Entry 6GCS (electron microscopy, 4.32 A resolution (low resolution: residue-level contacts below are approximate; hydrogen-bond / salt-bridge calls are withheld)); this record covers chains D and 1 of the 42 polymer chains in the assembly.

[Chain D]
Molecule: Nimm subunit
From: Yarrowia lipolytica
UniProtKB: A0A1D8NC63 (A0A1D8NC63_YARLL); residues 1-87 here = UniProt positions 1-87
Sequence (87 residues; numbered 1 to 87; the number before each row is that of its first residue):
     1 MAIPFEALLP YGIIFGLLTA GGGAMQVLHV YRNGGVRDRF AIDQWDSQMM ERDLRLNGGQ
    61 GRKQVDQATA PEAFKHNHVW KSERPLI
Not modelled in the structure: 1, 82-87

[Chain 1]
Molecule: ND1 subunit (NU1M)
From: Yarrowia lipolytica
Notes: EC 1.6.5.3
UniProtKB: Q9B6E8 (NU1M_YARLI); numbering as in UniProt (aligned over 1-341)
Sequence (341 residues; row label = number of the first residue in the row):
     1 MIINIVEILI FLVCVLFSVA YLTVAERKTL AYMQRRLGPN FVGYYGLLQA FADAVKLLLK
    61 EIVLPKESNY IILVISPLIT LITALIGWVV IPLGPGITLG ELNLGILFSL AIGSLGVFGS
   121 LLSGWSSNSK YSLLGSIRST AQLISYELIL TSIFIIIIMF VSSLNITTII ETQRVVWYCI
   181 PLLPLLLIFF IASVAETARP PFDLTESESE LVAGYFTEYS GSPFVFFFLA EYSNIILISA
   241 FNGYLLLGGY LSFNYSYLFN ILFNDYSYVS FLFEGLINSS AYAIKLVFLM FSFIWVRAAF
   301 PRFTYDNLIN FCWIILLPLL FGIFLIIPST LYIFDSFPTL I
Not modelled in the structure: 341
Small-molecule neighbours: 1,2-Distearoyl-sn-glycerophosphoethanolamine (3PE): Pro-184, Leu-185, Leu-187, Ile-188, Phe-190, Ile-191, Val-296, Phe-300, Phe-303, Asn-307, Asn-310, Phe-311, Ile-315, Leu-316, Ile-323

[Interface between chain D and chain 1]
Residue-residue contacts (57; chain D residue first):
  Pro-4(D) with Tyr-32(1)
  Glu-6(D) with Lys-28(1); Tyr-32(1); Asn-40(1); Tyr-45(1)
  Ala-7(D) with Lys-28(1); Tyr-32(1)
  Leu-9(D) with Tyr-45(1)
  Pro-10(D) with Ala-25(1); Leu-47(1)
  Tyr-11(D) with Ala-25(1); Thr-29(1); Val-287(1); Phe-291(1); Ile-294(1)
  Ile-13(D) with Tyr-21(1)
  Ile-14(D) with Ser-18(1); Val-287(1)
  Phe-15(D) with Ser-280(1); Ala-283(1)
  Leu-17(D) with Cys-14(1); Phe-17(1); Ser-18(1)
  Leu-18(D) with Cys-14(1); Ser-18(1); Ser-279(1)
  Thr-19(D) with Leu-276(1); Ser-279(1); Ser-280(1)
  Gly-22(D) with Pro-95(1); Ser-279(1)
  Ala-24(D) with Ile-10(1)
  Met-25(D) with Glu-7(1); Thr-98(1)
  Gln-26(D) with Gly-96(1); Ile-97(1); Gly-275(1)
  Leu-28(D) with Ile-3(1); Glu-7(1)
  His-29(D) with Glu-7(1); Thr-98(1); Leu-99(1)
  Val-30(D) with Ser-270(1); Phe-271(1)
  Tyr-31(D) with Ile-3(1)
  Arg-32(D) with Ile-3(1); Asn-4(1); Glu-7(1)
  Val-36(D) with Phe-271(1)
  Arg-37(D) with Ile-97(1); Phe-271(1)
  Asp-38(D) with Thr-98(1)
  Phe-40(D) with Ile-97(1); Thr-167(1); Glu-171(1)
  Ala-41(D) with Asn-103(1); Asn-165(1)
Other interface residues (no listed pair), chain D (29 interface residues in all): Gly-21, Gly-23, Gly-35
Other interface residues (no listed pair), chain 1 (41 interface residues in all): Val-6, Phe-11, Leu-22, Leu-37, Leu-102, Ile-284, Leu-286

[In short]
The interface between chain D and chain 1 involves 29 residues on one side and 41 on the other. Ligands of
chain 1: 1,2-Distearoyl-sn-glycerophosphoethanolamine.
Here chain D is Nimm subunit and chain 1 is ND1 subunit (NU1M), both from Yarrowia lipolytica. Entry 6GCS
(Cryo-EM structure of respiratory complex I from Yarrowia lipolytica) was determined by electron microscopy.
